Entry 3BZ8 (X-ray diffraction, 2.20 A resolution); this record covers chain A.

== Chain A ==
Name: Myosin-2 heavy chain, non muscle
Source organism: Dictyostelium discoideum
Notes: fragment: Motor domain, Myosine head-like domain
UniProt: P08799 (MYS2_DICDI); residues 2-759 here = UniProt positions 2-759
Sequence (762 residues; row label = number of the first residue in the row):
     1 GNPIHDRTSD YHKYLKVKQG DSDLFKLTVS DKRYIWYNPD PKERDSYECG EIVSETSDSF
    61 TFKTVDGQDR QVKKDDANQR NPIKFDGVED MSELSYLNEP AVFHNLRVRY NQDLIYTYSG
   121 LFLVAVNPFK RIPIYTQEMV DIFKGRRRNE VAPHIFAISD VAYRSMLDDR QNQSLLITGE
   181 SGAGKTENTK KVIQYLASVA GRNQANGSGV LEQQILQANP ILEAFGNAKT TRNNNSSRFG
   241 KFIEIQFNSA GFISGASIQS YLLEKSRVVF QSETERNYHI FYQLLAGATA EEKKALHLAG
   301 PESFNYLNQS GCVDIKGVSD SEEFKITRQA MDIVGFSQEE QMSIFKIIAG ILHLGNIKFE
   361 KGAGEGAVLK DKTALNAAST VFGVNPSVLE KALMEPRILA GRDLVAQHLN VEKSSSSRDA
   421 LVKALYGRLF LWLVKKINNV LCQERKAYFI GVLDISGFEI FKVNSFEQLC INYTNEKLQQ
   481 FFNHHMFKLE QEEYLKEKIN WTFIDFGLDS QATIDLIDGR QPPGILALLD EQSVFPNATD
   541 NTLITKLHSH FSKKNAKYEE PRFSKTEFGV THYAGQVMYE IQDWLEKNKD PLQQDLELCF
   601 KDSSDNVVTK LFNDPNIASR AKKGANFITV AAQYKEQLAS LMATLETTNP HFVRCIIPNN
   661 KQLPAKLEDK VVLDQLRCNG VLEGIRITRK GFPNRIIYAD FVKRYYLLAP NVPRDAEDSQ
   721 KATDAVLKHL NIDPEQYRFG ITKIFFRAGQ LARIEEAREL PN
Disordered / not traced: 1, 67, 203-209, 699-700, 703-735, 748-762
Sequence notes: expression tag (1)
Swiss-Prot annotation at these positions:
  - region (Actin-binding): Leu638 to Asn660, Arg738 to Ala752
  - binding site (ATP): Gly179 to Thr186
  - modified residue: Lys130 (N6,N6-dimethyllysine)
Ion coordination: Mg2+: Thr186, Ser237 (together with ADP, vanadate)
Small-molecule neighbours:
  - ADP (adenosine-5'-diphosphate): Ile115, Tyr116, Asn127, Pro128, Phe129, Lys130, Arg131, Tyr135, Glu180, Ser181, Gly182, Ala183, Gly184, Lys185, Thr186, Glu187, Asn188, Asn233, Asn235, Ser237, Asp454
  - BL6 ((3aS)-3a-hydroxy-7-methyl-1-phenyl-1,2,3,3a-tetrahydro-4H-pyrrolo[2,3-b]quinolin-4-one): Arg238, Phe239, Gly240, Tyr261, Leu262, Leu263, Glu264, Ile455, Ser456, Glu467, Cys470, Ile471, Thr474, Val630, Tyr634, Gln637, Leu638, Leu641
  - vanadate (VO4): Glu180, Ser181, Gly182, Lys185, Thr186, Asn233, Asn235, Ser236, Ser237, Arg238, Ile455, Ser456, Gly457
From the paper describing this entry:
  - binding site for BL6: Gly240, Tyr261, Leu262

== Overview ==
Bound to chain A: vanadate, ADP and compound BL6. Thr186 and Ser237 coordinate Mg2+. UniProt lists 8
ATP-binding residues. From the paper: a binding site for BL6 at Gly240, Tyr261 and Leu262.
Chain A is Myosin-2 heavy chain, non muscle (Dictyostelium discoideum); the structure, Crystal Structures of
(S)-(-)-Blebbistatin Analogs bound to Dictyostelium discoideum myosin II, was determined by X-ray diffraction,
deposited together with 3BZ7 and 3BZ9.
